Entry 5ZDR (X-ray diffraction, 2.59 A resolution); this record covers chains A and B.

== Chain A (and B) ==
Protein: Alternative oxidase, mitochondrial
Source organism: Trypanosoma brucei brucei
Notes: chain B of this document is another copy of the same molecule, construct and numbering; everything in this record applies to it too
UniProt: Q26710 (AOX_TRYBB); residues 1-329 here = UniProt positions 1-329
Sequence (329 residues; each row starts with the number of its first residue):
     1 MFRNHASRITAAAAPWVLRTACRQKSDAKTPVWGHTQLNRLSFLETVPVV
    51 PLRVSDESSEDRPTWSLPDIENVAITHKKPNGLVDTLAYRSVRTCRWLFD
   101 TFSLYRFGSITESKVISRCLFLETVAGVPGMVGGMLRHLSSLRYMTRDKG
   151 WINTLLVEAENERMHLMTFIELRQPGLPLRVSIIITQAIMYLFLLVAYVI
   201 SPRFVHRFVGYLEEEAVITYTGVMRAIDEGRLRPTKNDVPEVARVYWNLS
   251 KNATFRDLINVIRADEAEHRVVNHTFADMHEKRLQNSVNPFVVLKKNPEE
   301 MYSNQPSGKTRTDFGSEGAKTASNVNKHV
Disordered / not traced: 1-29, 296-329 (chain B: 1-31, 297-329)
Metal / ion sites: Fe ion site 1: Glu-123, Glu-162, His-165, Glu-266 (together with hydroxide ion); Fe ion site 2: Glu-162, Glu-213, Glu-266 (together with hydroxide ion)
Ligand contacts:
  - CHW (3-chloro-4,6-dihydroxy-5-[(2E,6E,8S)-8-hydroxy-3,7-dimethylnona-2,6-dien-1-yl]-2-methylbenzaldehyde): Val-92, Cys-95, Arg-96, Phe-99, Arg-118, Cys-119, Phe-121, Leu-122, Glu-123, Ala-126, Met-190, Leu-212, Glu-213, Glu-215, Ala-216, Thr-219, Tyr-220
  - hydroxide ion: Glu-123, Ala-126, Glu-162, His-165, Glu-213, Glu-266
UniProt features mapped onto this chain:
  - binding site (Fe cation): Glu-123, Glu-162, His-165, Glu-213, Glu-266, His-269
From the paper describing this entry:
  - Fe ion coordination: Glu-123, Glu-162, Glu-213
  - binding site for CHW: Arg-96, Arg-118, Thr-219
  - catalytic residues: Tyr-220 (citing earlier work)
  - catalytic residues: Arg-96, Asp-100, Arg-118, Glu-215, Thr-219, His-269 (proposed by the authors, not directly observed)

== How chain A and chain B interact ==
Pairs across the interface (154):
  Pro-31(A) / Lys-295(B)
  Trp-33(A) / Trp-65(B)
  Trp-33(A) / Glu-268(B)
  Trp-33(A) / Val-271(B)  hydrophobic
  Trp-33(A) / Leu-294(B)  hydrophobic
  Gly-34(A) / Asp-69(B)
  His-35(A) / Asp-69(B)  salt bridge
  His-35(A) / Asn-72(B)
  Gln-37(A) / Val-271(B)
  Leu-38(A) / Ile-70(B)  hydrophobic
  Leu-38(A) / Val-73(B)  hydrophobic
  Leu-38(A) / Ala-264(B)
  Leu-38(A) / Ala-267(B)
  Leu-38(A) / Glu-268(B)
  Leu-38(A) / Arg-270(B)  hydrogen bond (backbone-side chain)
  Leu-38(A) / Val-271(B)
  Asn-39(A) / Asn-72(B)  hydrogen bond (side chain-backbone)
  Asn-39(A) / Val-73(B)
  Asn-39(A) / Ala-74(B)  hydrogen bond (side chain-backbone)
  Asn-39(A) / Thr-76(B)
  Asn-39(A) / Arg-270(B)
  Arg-40(A) / Val-271(B)
  Leu-41(A) / His-77(B)
  Leu-41(A) / Lys-78(B)
  Leu-41(A) / His-274(B)
  Ser-42(A) / Thr-275(B)
  Ser-42(A) / Asp-278(B)  hydrogen bond
  Phe-43(A) / Thr-275(B)  hydrogen bond (backbone-side chain)
  Phe-43(A) / Phe-291(B)  hydrophobic
  Phe-43(A) / Leu-294(B)  hydrophobic
  Leu-44(A) / Thr-275(B)
  Leu-44(A) / Asp-278(B)
  Leu-44(A) / Leu-284(B)  hydrophobic
  Thr-46(A) / Pro-290(B)
  Val-47(A) / Met-279(B)  hydrophobic
  Val-47(A) / Pro-290(B)  hydrophobic
  Val-50(A) / Val-288(B)  hydrophobic
  Val-50(A) / Val-293(B)  hydrophobic
  Pro-51(A) / Val-293(B)
  Leu-52(A) / Lys-149(B)
  Leu-52(A) / Val-288(B)  hydrophobic
  Arg-53(A) / Val-292(B)  hydrogen bond (side chain-backbone)
  Arg-53(A) / Val-293(B)
  Arg-53(A) / Lys-296(B)
  Asp-56(A) / Gly-150(B)
  Asp-56(A) / Val-292(B)
  Glu-57(A) / Arg-147(B)
  Glu-57(A) / Asp-148(B)  hydrogen bond (side chain-backbone)
  Glu-57(A) / Lys-149(B)  hydrogen bond (side chain-backbone)
  Ser-59(A) / Asn-153(B)
  Glu-60(A) / Lys-296(B)
  Trp-65(A) / Trp-33(B)
  Trp-65(A) / Leu-38(B)  hydrophobic
  Asp-69(A) / Gly-34(B)
  Asp-69(A) / His-35(B)  salt bridge
  Asn-72(A) / His-35(B)
  Asn-72(A) / Asn-39(B)  hydrogen bond (backbone-side chain)
  Val-73(A) / His-35(B)
  Val-73(A) / Leu-38(B)  hydrophobic
  Val-73(A) / Asn-39(B)
  Ala-74(A) / Asn-39(B)  hydrogen bond (backbone-side chain)
  Thr-76(A) / Asn-39(B)
  Thr-76(A) / Leu-41(B)
  His-77(A) / Leu-41(B)
  Lys-78(A) / Leu-41(B)
  Thr-124(A) / Leu-142(B)
  Gly-127(A) / His-138(B)  hydrogen bond (backbone-side chain)
  Gly-127(A) / Leu-142(B)
  Val-128(A) / Leu-139(B)  hydrophobic
  Met-131(A) / Met-135(B)  hydrophobic
  Met-131(A) / His-138(B)
  Met-135(A) / Met-131(B)  hydrophobic
  Met-135(A) / Met-135(B)  hydrophobic
  Met-135(A) / Tyr-191(B)
  His-138(A) / Gly-127(B)  hydrogen bond (side chain-backbone)
  His-138(A) / Ala-159(B)
  His-138(A) / Arg-163(B)
  Leu-139(A) / Gln-187(B)  hydrogen bond (backbone-side chain)
  Ser-141(A) / Arg-163(B)  hydrogen bond
  Ser-141(A) / Met-167(B)
  Leu-142(A) / Thr-124(B)
  Leu-142(A) / Gly-127(B)
  Leu-142(A) / Arg-163(B)
  Leu-142(A) / Leu-166(B)  hydrophobic
  Arg-143(A) / Ile-183(B)
  Arg-143(A) / Ile-184(B)
  Arg-143(A) / Gln-187(B)  hydrogen bond
  Tyr-144(A) / Arg-180(B)
  Tyr-144(A) / Ile-184(B)  hydrophobic
  Met-145(A) / Met-167(B)
  Met-145(A) / Ile-170(B)
  Met-145(A) / Pro-175(B)  hydrophobic
  Met-145(A) / Arg-180(B)
  Met-145(A) / Ile-183(B)  hydrophobic
  Thr-146(A) / Met-167(B)
  Arg-147(A) / Val-54(B)
  Arg-147(A) / Glu-57(B)
  Arg-147(A) / Met-167(B)
  Arg-147(A) / Glu-171(B)  salt bridge
  Arg-147(A) / Val-242(B)
  Asp-148(A) / Glu-57(B)  hydrogen bond (backbone-side chain)
  Lys-149(A) / Leu-52(B)
  Lys-149(A) / Glu-57(B)  hydrogen bond (backbone-side chain)
  Gly-150(A) / Asp-56(B)  hydrogen bond (backbone-backbone)
  Ile-152(A) / Arg-163(B)
  Asn-153(A) / Ser-59(B)
  Leu-156(A) / Leu-156(B)  hydrophobic
  Ala-159(A) / His-138(B)
  Arg-163(A) / His-138(B)
  Arg-163(A) / Ser-141(B)  hydrogen bond
  Arg-163(A) / Leu-142(B)
  Arg-163(A) / Ile-152(B)
  Leu-166(A) / Ser-141(B)
  Leu-166(A) / Leu-142(B)
  Leu-166(A) / Met-145(B)  hydrophobic
  Met-167(A) / Ser-141(B)  hydrogen bond
  Met-167(A) / Thr-146(B)
  Met-167(A) / Arg-147(B)  hydrogen bond (backbone-side chain)
  Ile-170(A) / Met-145(B)
  Glu-171(A) / Arg-147(B)  salt bridge
  Ile-183(A) / Arg-143(B)
  Ile-183(A) / Met-145(B)  hydrophobic
  Gln-187(A) / Leu-139(B)  hydrogen bond (side chain-backbone)
  Gln-187(A) / Leu-142(B)
  Gln-187(A) / Arg-143(B)  hydrogen bond (side chain-backbone)
  Tyr-191(A) / Met-135(B)  hydrogen bond
  Tyr-191(A) / Leu-139(B)  hydrophobic
  Val-242(A) / Arg-147(B)
  Ala-264(A) / Leu-38(B)
  Ala-267(A) / Leu-38(B)
  Glu-268(A) / Trp-33(B)  hydrogen bond
  Glu-268(A) / Leu-38(B)
  Arg-270(A) / Leu-38(B)  hydrogen bond (side chain-backbone)
  Arg-270(A) / Asn-39(B)  hydrogen bond
  Val-271(A) / Leu-38(B)
  Val-271(A) / Arg-40(B)
  Val-271(A) / Leu-41(B)
  Val-271(A) / Phe-43(B)  hydrophobic
  His-274(A) / Leu-41(B)
  Thr-275(A) / Ser-42(B)
  Thr-275(A) / Phe-43(B)  hydrogen bond (side chain-backbone)
  Asp-278(A) / Ser-42(B)  hydrogen bond
  Asp-278(A) / Leu-44(B)
  Met-279(A) / Val-47(B)  hydrophobic
  Lys-282(A) / Leu-44(B)
  Leu-284(A) / Val-47(B)  hydrophobic
  Val-288(A) / Val-50(B)  hydrophobic
  Pro-290(A) / Thr-46(B)
  Phe-291(A) / Trp-33(B)  hydrophobic
  Phe-291(A) / Phe-43(B)  hydrophobic
  Val-292(A) / Asp-56(B)
  Val-293(A) / Val-50(B)  hydrophobic
  Leu-294(A) / Trp-33(B)  hydrophobic
  Lys-295(A) / Glu-60(B)
Other interface residues (no listed pair), chain A (85 interface residues in all): Ile-70, Glu-123, Glu-160, Pro-175, Arg-180, Ile-184, Ser-287
Other interface residues (no listed pair), chain B (87 interface residues in all): Gln-37, Pro-51, Arg-53, Leu-120, Glu-123, Val-128, Tyr-144, Glu-160, Lys-282, Ser-287

== In short ==
85 residues of chain A and 87 residues of chain B are in contact, with 29 hydrogen bonds and 4 salt bridges.
Among the polar pairs are His-35(A)/Asp-69(B), Arg-147(A)/Glu-171(B) and Leu-38(A)/Arg-270(B). The paper
reports catalytic residues Tyr-220(A), Arg-96(A) and Asp-100(A) among others; a binding site for CHW at
Arg-96(A), Arg-118(A) and Thr-219(A).
Chain A and chain B are both Alternative oxidase, mitochondrial (Trypanosoma brucei brucei); the structure,
Crystal structure of cyanide-insensitive alternative oxidase from Trypanosoma brucei with ascofuranone
derivative, was determined by X-ray diffraction (same publication as 5ZDP).
